6CNB - chains A and Y of the 21 polymer chains in the assembly; structure by electron microscopy, 4.10 A resolution (low resolution: residue-level contacts below are approximate; hydrogen-bond / salt-bridge calls are withheld).

== Chain A ==
Name: DNA-directed RNA polymerase III subunit RPC1
Organism: Saccharomyces cerevisiae (strain ATCC 204508 / S288c)
Notes: EC 2.7.7.6
Reference sequence: P04051 (RPC1_YEAST); residue numbers follow UniProt; this construct covers 1-1460
Sequence (1460 residues; row label = number of the first residue in the row):
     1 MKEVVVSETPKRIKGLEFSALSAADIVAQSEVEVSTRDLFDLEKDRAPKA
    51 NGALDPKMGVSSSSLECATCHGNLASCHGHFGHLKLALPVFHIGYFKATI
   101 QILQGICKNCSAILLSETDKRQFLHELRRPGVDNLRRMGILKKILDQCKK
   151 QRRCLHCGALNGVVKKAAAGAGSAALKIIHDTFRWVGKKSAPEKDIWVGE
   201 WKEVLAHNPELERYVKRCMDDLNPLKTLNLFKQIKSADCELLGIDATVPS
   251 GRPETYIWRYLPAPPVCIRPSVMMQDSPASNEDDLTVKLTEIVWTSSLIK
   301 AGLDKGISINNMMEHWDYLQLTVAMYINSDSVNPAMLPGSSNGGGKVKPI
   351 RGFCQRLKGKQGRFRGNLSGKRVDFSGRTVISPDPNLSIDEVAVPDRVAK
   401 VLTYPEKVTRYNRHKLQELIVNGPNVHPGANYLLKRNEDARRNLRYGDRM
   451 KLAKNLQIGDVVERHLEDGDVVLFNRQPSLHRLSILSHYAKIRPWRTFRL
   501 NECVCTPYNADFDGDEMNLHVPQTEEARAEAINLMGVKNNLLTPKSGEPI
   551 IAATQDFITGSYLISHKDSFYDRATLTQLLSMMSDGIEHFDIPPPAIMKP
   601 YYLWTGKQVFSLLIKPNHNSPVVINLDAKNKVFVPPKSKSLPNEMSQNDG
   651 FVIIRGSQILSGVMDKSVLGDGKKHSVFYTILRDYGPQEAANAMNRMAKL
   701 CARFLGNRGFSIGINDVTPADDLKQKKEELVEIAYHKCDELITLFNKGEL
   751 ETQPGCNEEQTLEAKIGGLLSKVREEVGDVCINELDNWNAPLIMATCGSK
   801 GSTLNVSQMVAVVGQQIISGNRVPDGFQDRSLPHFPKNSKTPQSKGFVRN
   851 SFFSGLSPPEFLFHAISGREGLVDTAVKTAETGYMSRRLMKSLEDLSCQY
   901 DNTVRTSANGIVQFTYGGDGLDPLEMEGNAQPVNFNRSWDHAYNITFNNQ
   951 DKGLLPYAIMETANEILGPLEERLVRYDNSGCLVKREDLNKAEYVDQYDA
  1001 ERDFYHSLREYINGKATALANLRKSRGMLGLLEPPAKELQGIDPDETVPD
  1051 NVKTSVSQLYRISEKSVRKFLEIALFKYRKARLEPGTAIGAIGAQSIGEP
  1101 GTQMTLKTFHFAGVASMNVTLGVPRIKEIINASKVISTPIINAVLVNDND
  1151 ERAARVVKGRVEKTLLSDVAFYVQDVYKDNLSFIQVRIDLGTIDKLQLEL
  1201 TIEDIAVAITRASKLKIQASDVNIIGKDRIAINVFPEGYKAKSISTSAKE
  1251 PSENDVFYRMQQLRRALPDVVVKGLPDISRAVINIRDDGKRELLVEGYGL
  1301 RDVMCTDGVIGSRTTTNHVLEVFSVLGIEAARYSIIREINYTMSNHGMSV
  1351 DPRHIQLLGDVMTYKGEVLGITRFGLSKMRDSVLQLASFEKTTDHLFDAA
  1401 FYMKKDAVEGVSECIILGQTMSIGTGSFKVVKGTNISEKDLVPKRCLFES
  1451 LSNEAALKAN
Disordered / not traced: 1, 1101-1116, 1237-1251
Curated features (UniProtKB/Swiss-Prot):
  - region: Pro858 to Glu870 (Bridging helix)
  - binding site (Zn(2+)): Cys67, Cys70, Cys77, His80, Cys107, Cys110, Cys154
  - binding site (Mg(2+)): Asp511, Asp513, Asp515
  - mutagenesis: Thr506 (T506I: Temperature-sensitive), Asn509 (N509Y: Temperature-sensitive), Asn518 (N518Q: Temperature-sensitive)
Ion coordination: Zn2+ site 1: Cys67, Cys70, Cys77, His80; Zn2+ site 2: Cys107, Cys110, Cys154, Cys157

== Chain Y ==
Molecule: 71-nt DNA strand
Sequence (71 nucleotides; row label = number of the first residue in the row; numbers below 1 keep their minus sign (DC-1 is residue -1)):
    -1 CAACTTGGCCATGGAGTCATTTTATCTTGTGTCACTTTTACAGAAAAAGT
    49 ATTACTAATATATGTTGAAAA
Disordered / not traced: -1 to 0, 30-37

== How chain A and chain Y interact ==
Residue-residue contacts (26; chain A residue first):
  Lys150(A) - DT10(Y)
  Lys188(A) - DC7(Y)
  Lys188(A) - DC8(Y)
  Gly339(A) - DA38(Y)
  Ser340(A) - DA38(Y)
  Asn342(A) - DA38(Y)
  Lys358(A) - DT20(Y)
  Lys360(A) - DT21(Y)
  Gln361(A) - DT23(Y)
  Arg365(A) - DT21(Y)
  Arg372(A) - DT25(Y)
  Arg378(A) - DC24(Y)
  Gln477(A) - DC24(Y)
  Pro478(A) - DT23(Y)
  Ala876(A) - DA22(Y)
  Thr879(A) - DA22(Y)
  Ala880(A) - DT21(Y)
  Ala880(A) - DA22(Y)
  Gly883(A) - DA22(Y)
  Tyr884(A) - DT21(Y)
  Tyr884(A) - DA22(Y)
  Arg1373(A) - DT19(Y)
  Glu1390(A) - DT19(Y)
  Glu1390(A) - DT20(Y)
  Lys1391(A) - DT19(Y)
  Lys1391(A) - DT20(Y)
Also at the interface, not in a pair above, chain A (24 interface residues in all): Arg152, Glu516, Thr1392
Also at the interface, not in a pair above, chain Y (13 interface residues in all): DA9, DT18

== In short ==
24 residues of chain A face 13 of chain Y across their interface. Cys67(A), Cys70(A), Cys77(A) and His80(A)
form the Zn2+ site 1. Curated annotation (UniProt) lists 7 Zn2+-binding residues, 3 Mg2+-binding residues and
3 mutagenesis sites on chain A.
Chain A is DNA-directed RNA polymerase III subunit RPC1 (Saccharomyces cerevisiae (strain ATCC 204508 /
S288c)) and chain Y is a 71-nt DNA strand; the structure, Yeast RNA polymerase III initial transcribing
complex, was determined by electron microscopy together with 6CNC, 6CND and 6CNF from the same study.
